6RQT - chains B and C of the 17 polymer chains in the assembly; structure by electron microscopy, 4.00 A resolution.

== Chain B ==
Name: DNA-directed RNA polymerase I subunit RPA135
Source organism: Saccharomyces cerevisiae
Notes: EC 2.7.7.6
UniProtKB: P22138 (RPA2_YEAST); residues 1-1203 here = UniProt positions 1-1203
Amino-acid sequence (1203 residues; row label = number of the first residue in the row):
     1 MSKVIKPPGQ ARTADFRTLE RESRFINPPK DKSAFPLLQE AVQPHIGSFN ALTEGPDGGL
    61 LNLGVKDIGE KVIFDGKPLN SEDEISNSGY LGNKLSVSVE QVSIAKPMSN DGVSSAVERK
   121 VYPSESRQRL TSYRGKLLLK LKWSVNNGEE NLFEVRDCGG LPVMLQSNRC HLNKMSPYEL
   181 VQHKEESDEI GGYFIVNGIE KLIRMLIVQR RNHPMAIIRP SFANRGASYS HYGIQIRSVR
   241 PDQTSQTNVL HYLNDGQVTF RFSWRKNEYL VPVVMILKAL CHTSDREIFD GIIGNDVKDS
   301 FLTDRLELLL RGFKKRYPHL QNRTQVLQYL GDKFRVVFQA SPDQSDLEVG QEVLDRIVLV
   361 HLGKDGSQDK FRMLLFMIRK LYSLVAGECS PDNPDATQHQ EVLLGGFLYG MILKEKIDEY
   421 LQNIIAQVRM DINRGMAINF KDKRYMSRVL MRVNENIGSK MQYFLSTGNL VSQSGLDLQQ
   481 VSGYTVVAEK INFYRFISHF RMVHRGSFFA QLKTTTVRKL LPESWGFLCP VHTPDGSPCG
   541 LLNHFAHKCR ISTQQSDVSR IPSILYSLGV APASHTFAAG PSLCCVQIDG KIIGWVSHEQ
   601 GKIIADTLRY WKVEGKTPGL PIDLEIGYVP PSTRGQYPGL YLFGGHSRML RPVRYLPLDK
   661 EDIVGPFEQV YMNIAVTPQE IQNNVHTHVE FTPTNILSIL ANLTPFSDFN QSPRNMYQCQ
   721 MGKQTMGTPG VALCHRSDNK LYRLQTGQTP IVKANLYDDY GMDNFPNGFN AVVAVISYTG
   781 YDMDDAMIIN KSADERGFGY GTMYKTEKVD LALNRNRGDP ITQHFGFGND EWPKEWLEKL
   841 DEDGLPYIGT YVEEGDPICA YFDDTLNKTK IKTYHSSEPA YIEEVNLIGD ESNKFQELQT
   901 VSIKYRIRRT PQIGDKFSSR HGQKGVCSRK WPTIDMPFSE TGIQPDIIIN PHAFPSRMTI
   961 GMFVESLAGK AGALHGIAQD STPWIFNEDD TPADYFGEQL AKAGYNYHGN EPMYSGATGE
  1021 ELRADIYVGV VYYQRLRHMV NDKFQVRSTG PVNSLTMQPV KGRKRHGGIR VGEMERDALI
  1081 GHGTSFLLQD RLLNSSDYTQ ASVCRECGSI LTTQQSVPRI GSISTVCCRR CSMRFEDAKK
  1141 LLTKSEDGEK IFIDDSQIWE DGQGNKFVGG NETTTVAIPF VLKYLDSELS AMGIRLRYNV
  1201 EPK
Unresolved in the structure: 1-12, 81-84, 112-116, 814-818, 1141-1147
Ion coordination: Zn2+: C1104, C1107, C1128, C1131
UniProt features mapped onto this chain:
  - zinc finger: C1104 to C1131 (C4-type)
  - modified residue: S2 (N-acetylserine), S81 (Phosphoserine), S1156 (Phosphoserine)
  - mutagenesis: C1104 (C1104A: No effect; when associated with A-1107; A-1128 and A-1131), C1107 (C1107A: Lethal. Abolishes recruitment of RPA1 to Pol I. No effect; when associated with A-1104; A-1128 and A-1131), C1127 (C1127R: Responsible of suppression of RPA190-5 and RPA190-1 mutations), C1128 (C1128A: No effect; when associated with A-1104; A-1107 and A-1131), C1131 (C1131A: No effect; when associated with A-1104; A-1107 and A-1128)

== Chain C ==
Name: DNA-directed RNA polymerases I and III subunit RPAC1
Source organism: Saccharomyces cerevisiae
UniProtKB: P07703 (RPAC1_YEAST); numbering as in UniProt (aligned over 1-335)
Amino-acid sequence (335 residues; numbered 1 to 335; the number before each row is that of its first residue):
     1 MSNIVGIEYN RVTNTTSTDF PGFSKDAENE WNVEKFKKDF EVNISSLDAR EANFDLINID
    61 TSIANAFRRI MISEVPSVAA EYVYFFNNTS VIQDEVLAHR IGLVPLKVDP DMLTWVDSNL
   121 PDDEKFTDEN TIVLSLNVKC TRNPDAPKGS TDPKELYNNA HVYARDLKFE PQGRQSTTFA
   181 DCPVVPADPD ILLAKLRPGQ EISLKAHCIL GIGGDHAKFS PVSTASYRLL PQINILQPIK
   241 GESARRFQKC FPPGVIGIDE GSDEAYVKDA RKDTVSREVL RYEEFADKVK LGRVRNHFIF
   301 NVESAGAMTP EEIFFKSVRI LKNKAEYLKN CPITQ
Unresolved in the structure: 1-29, 148-149
UniProt features mapped onto this chain:
  - modified residue: S2 (N-acetylserine), S17 (Phosphoserine)

== Interface between chain B and chain C ==
Residue-residue contacts (55; chain B residue first):
  N27(B) - S150(C)
  R743(B) - Q93(C)
  Q745(B) - V96(C)
  K791(B) - G214(C)  hydrogen bond (side chain-backbone)
  K791(B) - D215(C)
  S792(B) - A217(C)
  E795(B) - D215(C)
  E795(B) - H216(C)  salt bridge
  E795(B) - A217(C)
  R796(B) - H99(C)
  Y800(B) - E95(C)
  Y800(B) - V96(C)  hydrophobic
  R906(B) - Q93(C)
  R908(B) - Q93(C)  hydrogen bond
  R908(B) - D94(C)  salt bridge
  R908(B) - E95(C)
  T933(B) - I72(C)
  I934(B) - R68(C)  hydrogen bond (backbone-side chain)
  I934(B) - R69(C)
  I934(B) - I72(C)  hydrophobic
  I934(B) - S73(C)
  D935(B) - R69(C)  salt bridge
  F938(B) - N65(C)
  F938(B) - R68(C)
  F938(B) - S226(C)
  F938(B) - Y227(C)
  S939(B) - S226(C)  hydrogen bond (backbone-side chain)
  S939(B) - Y227(C)
  E940(B) - Y227(C)
  E940(B) - R228(C)
  E940(B) - T274(C)  hydrogen bond
  G942(B) - T224(C)
  G942(B) - S226(C)
  G1004(B) - S276(C)
  Y1005(B) - E278(C)
  N1006(B) - S276(C)
  N1006(B) - E278(C)
  Y1007(B) - E278(C)
  Y1007(B) - R281(C)
  P1012(B) - V275(C)
  P1012(B) - R293(C)
  Y1014(B) - Y227(C)
  Y1014(B) - R228(C)
  Y1014(B) - L229(C)  hydrogen bond (side chain-backbone)
  Y1014(B) - R293(C)
  G1016(B) - R68(C)  hydrogen bond (backbone-side chain)
  G1016(B) - R69(C)  hydrogen bond (backbone-side chain)
  A1017(B) - N65(C)
  T1018(B) - T61(C)
  T1018(B) - N65(C)
  G1019(B) - T61(C)
  G1019(B) - N65(C)  hydrogen bond (backbone-side chain)
  E1021(B) - R293(C)
  E1021(B) - R295(C)
  D1025(B) - R277(C)  salt bridge
Other interface residues (no listed pair), chain B (35 interface residues in all): I26, Y881, E883, Q944, S1015, E1020
Other interface residues (no listed pair), chain C (33 interface residues in all): S62, L103, T151, G213

== In short ==
35 residues of chain B face 33 of chain C across their interface, with 9 hydrogen bonds and 4 salt bridges.
Among the polar pairs are E795(B)-H216(C), R908(B)-D94(C) and D935(B)-R69(C). UniProt lists 5 mutagenesis
sites on chain B.
Here chain B is DNA-directed RNA polymerase I subunit RPA135 and chain C is DNA-directed RNA polymerases I and
III subunit RPAC1, both from Saccharomyces cerevisiae. Entry 6RQT (RNA Polymerase I-tWH-Rrn3-DNA) was
determined by electron microscopy (same publication as 6RQH, 6RQL, 6RRD, 6RUI, 6RUO and 6RWE).
